4RE5 - chains A and B; structure by X-ray diffraction, 1.90 A resolution.

[Chain A (and B)]
Molecule: Acylamino-acid-releasing enzyme
Organism: Aeropyrum pernix
Notes: EC 3.4.19.1; chain B of this document is another copy of the same molecule, construct and numbering; everything in this record applies to it too
UniProtKB: Q9YBQ2 (APEH_AERPE); residue numbers follow UniProt; this construct covers 1-582
Chain sequence (582 residues; each row starts with the number of its first residue):
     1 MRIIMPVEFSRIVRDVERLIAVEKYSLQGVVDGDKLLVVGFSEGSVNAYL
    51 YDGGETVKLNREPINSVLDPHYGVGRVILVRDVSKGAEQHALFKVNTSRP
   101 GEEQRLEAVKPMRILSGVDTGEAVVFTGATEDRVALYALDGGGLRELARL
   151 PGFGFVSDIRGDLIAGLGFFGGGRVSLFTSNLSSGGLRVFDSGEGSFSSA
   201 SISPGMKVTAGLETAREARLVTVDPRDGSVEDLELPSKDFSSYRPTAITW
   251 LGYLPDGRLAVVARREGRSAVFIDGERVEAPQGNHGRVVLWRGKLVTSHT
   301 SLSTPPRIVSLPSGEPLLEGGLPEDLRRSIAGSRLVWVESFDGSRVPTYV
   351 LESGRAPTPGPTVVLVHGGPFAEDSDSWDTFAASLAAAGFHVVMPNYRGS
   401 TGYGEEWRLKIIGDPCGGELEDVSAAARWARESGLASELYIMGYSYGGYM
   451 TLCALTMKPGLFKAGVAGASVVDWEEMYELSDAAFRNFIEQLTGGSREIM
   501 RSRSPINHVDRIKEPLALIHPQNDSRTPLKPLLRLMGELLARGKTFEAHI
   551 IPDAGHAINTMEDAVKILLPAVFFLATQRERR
Unresolved in the structure: 1-7, 582
Covalent attachments: compound Y3A linked to S445, H556
Ligand contacts: Y3A (N-[(benzyloxy)carbonyl]glycyl-N-[(2S,3R)-4-chloro-3-hydroxy-1-phenylbutan-2-yl]glycinamide): G368, G369, P370, Y446, V471, W474, M477, F485, F488, I489, L492, R526, T527
UniProt features mapped onto this chain:
  - active site (Charge relay system): S445, D524, H556
What the authors report for this chain:
  - catalytic residues: S445, D524, H556
  - binding site for Y3A: G369, Y446, V471, W474, M477, F485, F488, I489, R526
  - catalytic residues: G369, Y446 (from molecular simulation)
  - binding site for Y3A: P370 (from molecular simulation)
  - contacts within the chain: E88-R526 (hydrogen bond), E88-R113 (hydrogen bond)

[Interface between chain A and chain B]
Pairs across the interface (44; chain A residue first):
  F9(A) - E17(B)
  S10(A) - S10(B)
  S10(A) - V13(B)
  S10(A) - R14(B)
  V13(A) - S10(B)
  V13(A) - V13(B)  hydrophobic
  E17(A) - F9(B)
  Q522(A) - L540(B)
  Q522(A) - K544(B)  hydrogen bond (side chain-backbone)
  Q522(A) - T545(B)
  Q522(A) - F546(B)  hydrogen bond (side chain-backbone)
  L529(A) - F546(B)  hydrophobic
  K530(A) - L540(B)
  L533(A) - M536(B)
  L533(A) - G537(B)
  L533(A) - L540(B)  hydrophobic
  M536(A) - L533(B)
  G537(A) - L533(B)
  L540(A) - Q522(B)
  L540(A) - K530(B)
  L540(A) - L533(B)  hydrophobic
  K544(A) - Q522(B)  hydrogen bond (backbone-side chain)
  T545(A) - Q522(B)
  T545(A) - D553(B)  hydrogen bond
  F546(A) - Q522(B)  hydrogen bond (backbone-side chain)
  F546(A) - L529(B)  hydrophobic
  F546(A) - P552(B)
  E547(A) - I550(B)
  E547(A) - P552(B)
  A548(A) - A548(B)
  A548(A) - H549(B)
  A548(A) - I550(B)  hydrogen bond (backbone-backbone)
  H549(A) - A548(B)
  H549(A) - H549(B)  hydrogen bond
  I550(A) - M536(B)  hydrophobic
  I550(A) - E547(B)
  I550(A) - A548(B)  hydrogen bond (backbone-backbone)
  P552(A) - F546(B)
  P552(A) - E547(B)
  D553(A) - T545(B)  hydrogen bond
  E562(A) - T577(B)
  L569(A) - F573(B)  hydrophobic
  F573(A) - L569(B)  hydrophobic
  T577(A) - E562(B)
Other interface residues (no listed pair), chain A (28 interface residues in all): R14, K85, I551, K566
Other interface residues (no listed pair), chain B (27 interface residues in all): I551, K566

[Overview]
Chain A and chain B form an interface of 28 and 27 residues respectively, with 9 hydrogen bonds. Polar
contacts include Q522(A)-K544(B), Q522(A)-F546(B) and T545(A)-D553(B). Compound Y3A is covalently linked to
S445(A). From the paper: catalytic residues S445(A), D524(A) and H556(A) among others; a binding site for Y3A
at G369(A), Y446(A) and V471(A) among others.
Chain A and chain B are both Acylamino-acid-releasing enzyme (Aeropyrum pernix); the structure, Acylaminoacyl
peptidase complexed with a chloromethylketone inhibitor, was determined by X-ray diffraction, deposited
together with 4RE6.
